5BOF - chains A and B; structure by X-ray diffraction, 2.45 A resolution.

== Chain A (and B) ==
Molecule: Enolase
Source organism: Staphylococcus aureus
Notes: EC 4.2.1.11; chain B of this document is another copy of the same molecule, construct and numbering; everything in this record applies to it too
UniProtKB: O69174 (ENO_STAAU); residue numbers follow UniProt; this construct covers 1-434
Amino-acid sequence (442 residues; numbered 1 to 442; the number before each row is that of its first residue):
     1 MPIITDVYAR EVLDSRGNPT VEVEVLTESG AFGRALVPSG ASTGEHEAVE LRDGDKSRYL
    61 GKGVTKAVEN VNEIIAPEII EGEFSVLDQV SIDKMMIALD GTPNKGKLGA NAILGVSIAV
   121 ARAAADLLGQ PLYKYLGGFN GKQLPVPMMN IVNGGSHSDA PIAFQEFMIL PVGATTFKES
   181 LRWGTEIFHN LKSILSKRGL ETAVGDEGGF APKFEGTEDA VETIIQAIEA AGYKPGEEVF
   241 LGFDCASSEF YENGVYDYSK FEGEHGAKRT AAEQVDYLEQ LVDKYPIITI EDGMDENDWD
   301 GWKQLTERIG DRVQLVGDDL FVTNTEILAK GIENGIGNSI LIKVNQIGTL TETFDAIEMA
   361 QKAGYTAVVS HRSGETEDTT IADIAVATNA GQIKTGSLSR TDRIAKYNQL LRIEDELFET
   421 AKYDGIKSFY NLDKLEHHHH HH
Not modelled in the structure: 435-442 (chain B: 43-44, 435-442)
Sequence notes: engineered mutation Lys197 (Gln in O69174); expression tag (435-442)
UniProt features mapped onto this chain:
  - active site: Glu207 (Proton donor), Lys343 (Proton acceptor)
  - binding site (phosphoenolpyruvate): Ala41, Lys343, Arg372, Ser373, Lys394
  - binding site ((2R)-2-phosphoglycerate): Gln165, Lys343, Arg372, Ser373, Lys394
  - binding site (Mg(2+)): Asp244, Glu291, Asp318
  - mutagenesis: Tyr135 (Y135A: No longer forms homooctamers), Gly138 (G138A: No longer forms homooctamers), Phe139 (F139A: Significantly impairs homooctamer formation, no enzymatic activity), Asn140 (N140A: Significantly impairs homooctamer formation), Asp355 (D355A: Significantly impairs homooctamer formation, no enzymatic activity), Asn389 (N389A: Slightly decrease in homooctamer formation, octomeric form has about 50% activity, dimeric form has none)
Metal / ion sites: Mg2+: Asp244, Asp318
From the paper describing this entry:
  - self-association interface (contacts with another copy of this molecule); pairs are residue here / residue on that copy: Gly17-Thr185, Leu350-Phe139 (hydrophobic contact), Phe354-Phe139 (hydrophobic contact), Gln89, Ser91, Lys94, Gln130, Tyr135, Phe139, Asn140, Lys142, Thr351, Asp355, Glu358, Lys362, Asn389, Thr420
  - contacts within the chain: Leu136-Phe139 (hydrophobic contact)
  - mutagenesis - Y135A, G138A: abolished catalytic activity
  - mutagenesis - F139A, D355A: abolished binding to substrate

== Interface between chain A and chain B ==
Pairs across the interface (82; chain A residue first):
  Tyr8(A) with Asp415(B), hydrogen bond
  Arg10(A) with Arg412(B); Asp415(B), salt bridge
  Glu11(A) with Leu411(B)
  Val12(A) with Asn408(B); Leu411(B), hydrophobic
  Leu13(A) with Leu181(B), hydrophobic; Thr185(B); Ile404(B); Asn408(B)
  Asp14(A) with Ile404(B)
  Ser15(A) with Ser399(B); Arg400(B), hydrogen bond (backbone-backbone); Thr401(B)
  Arg16(A) with His189(B); Leu398(B)
  Gly17(A) with Thr185(B); His189(B), hydrogen bond (backbone-side chain); Leu398(B)
  Asn18(A) with His189(B), hydrogen bond
  Glu22(A) with Arg412(B), salt bridge
  Arg34(A) with Arg412(B)
  Arg58(A) with Arg182(B); Glu186(B)
  Tyr59(A) with Arg182(B); Thr185(B); Glu186(B), hydrogen bond (backbone-side chain)
  Leu60(A) with His189(B); Asn190(B)
  Asp159(A) with Glu201(B)
  Leu181(A) with Leu13(B), hydrophobic
  Arg182(A) with Ser57(B); Tyr59(B)
  Thr185(A) with Leu13(B); Gly17(B); Tyr59(B)
  Glu186(A) with Ser57(B); Arg58(B); Tyr59(B), hydrogen bond (side chain-backbone)
  His189(A) with Arg16(B); Gly17(B), hydrogen bond (side chain-backbone); Asn18(B), hydrogen bond; Leu60(B)
  Ala203(A) with Ala203(B), hydrophobic; Val204(B)
  Val204(A) with Ala203(B); Val204(B), hydrogen bond (backbone-backbone); Arg400(B)
  Glu375(A) with Thr401(B)
  Thr376(A) with Thr401(B)
  Glu377(A) with Thr401(B); Ala405(B); Asn408(B); Arg412(B), salt bridge
  Leu398(A) with Arg16(B); Gly17(B)
  Ser399(A) with Ser15(B)
  Arg400(A) with Ser15(B), hydrogen bond (backbone-backbone); Val204(B); Arg400(B); Asp402(B)
  Thr401(A) with Ser15(B); Glu375(B); Thr376(B); Glu377(B); Asp402(B), hydrogen bond (backbone-side chain)
  Asp402(A) with Arg400(B); Thr401(B), hydrogen bond (side chain-backbone)
  Ile404(A) with Leu13(B); Asp14(B)
  Ala405(A) with Glu377(B)
  Asn408(A) with Val12(B); Leu13(B); Glu377(B)
  Leu411(A) with Glu11(B); Val12(B), hydrophobic
  Arg412(A) with Arg10(B); Glu22(B), salt bridge; Arg34(B); Glu377(B), salt bridge
  Asp415(A) with Tyr8(B), hydrogen bond; Arg10(B), salt bridge
Interface residues without a listed pair, chain A (42 interface residues in all): Glu24, Leu36, Ser57, Lys178, Asn190
Interface residues without a listed pair, chain B (42 interface residues in all): Glu24, Leu36, Lys178

== In short ==
The chain A/chain B interface involves 42 residues from each chain, with 13 hydrogen bonds and 6 salt bridges.
Polar pairs include Arg10(A)-Asp415(B), Glu22(A)-Arg412(B) and Glu377(A)-Arg412(B). The paper reports that
Y135A and G138A of chain A abolish catalytic activity; a self-association interface involving Gly17(A),
Gln89(A) and Ser91(A) among others; 4 substitutions were tested in all.
Chain A and chain B are both Enolase (Staphylococcus aureus); the structure, Crystal Structure of
Staphylococcus aureus Enolase, was determined by X-ray diffraction together with 5BOE from the same study.
